3ZN8 - chains D and G of the 5 polymer chains in the assembly; structure by electron microscopy, 12.00 A resolution (very low resolution: no residue pairs are listed; an interface is given only as per-side residue counts).

Chain D:
Molecule: Signal recognition particle receptor ftsy
Source organism: Escherichia coli
Notes: EC 3.6.5.4; fragment: ng, residues 201-495
UniProtKB: P10121 (FTSY_ECOLI); residue numbers follow UniProt; this construct covers 201-495
Amino-acid sequence (295 residues; each row starts with the number of its first residue):
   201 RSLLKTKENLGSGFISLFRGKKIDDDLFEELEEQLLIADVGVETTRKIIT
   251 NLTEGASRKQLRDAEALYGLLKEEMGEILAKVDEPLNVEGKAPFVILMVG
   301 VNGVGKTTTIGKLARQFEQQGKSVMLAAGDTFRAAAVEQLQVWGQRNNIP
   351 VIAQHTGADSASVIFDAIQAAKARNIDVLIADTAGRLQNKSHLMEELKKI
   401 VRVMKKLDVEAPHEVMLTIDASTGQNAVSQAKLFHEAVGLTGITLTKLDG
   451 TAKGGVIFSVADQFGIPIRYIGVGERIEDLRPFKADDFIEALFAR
Curated features (UniProtKB/Swiss-Prot):
  - binding site (GTP): Gly-300 to Thr-307, Asp-382 to Arg-386, Thr-446 to Asp-449

Chain G:
Molecule: 4.5 S RNA
Source organism: Escherichia coli
Notes: EC 3.6.5.4
Sequence (88 nucleotides; row label = number of the first residue in the row):
     8 UGGUGCAGCGCAGCGCGGACGCCCGAACCUGGUCAGAGCCGGAAGGCAGC
    58 AGCCAUAAGGGAUGCUUUGCGGGUGCCGUUGCCUUCCG

Interface between chain D and chain G:
At this resolution (12 A) residue pairs are not listed: 10 residues of chain D and 4 of chain G lie at the interface.

Overview:
10 residues of chain D and 4 residues of chain G are in contact. UniProt lists 17 GTP-binding residues on
chain D.
Here chain D is Signal recognition particle receptor ftsy and chain G is 4.5 S RNA, both from Escherichia
coli. Entry 3ZN8 (Structural Basis of Signal Sequence Surveillance and Selection by the SRP-SR Complex) was
determined by electron microscopy.
